Entry 4Z41 (X-ray diffraction, 1.89 A resolution); this record covers chain A.

== Chain A ==
Molecule: Lysozyme C
Organism: Gallus gallus
Notes: EC 3.2.1.17
UniProt: P00698 (LYSC_CHICK); residues 1-129 here correspond to UniProt positions 19-147 (UniProt number = residue number + 18)
Chain sequence (129 residues; numbered 1 to 129; the number before each row is that of its first residue):
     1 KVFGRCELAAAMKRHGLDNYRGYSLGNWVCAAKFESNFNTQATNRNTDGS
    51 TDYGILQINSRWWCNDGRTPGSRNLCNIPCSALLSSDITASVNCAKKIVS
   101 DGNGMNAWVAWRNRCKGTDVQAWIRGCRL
Disulfides: Cys6-Cys127, Cys30-Cys115, Cys64-Cys80, Cys76-Cys94
Metal / ion sites: Pt ion near His15 (its only coordinating residue here)
Residues lining bound ligands: 4KV (3-[2-chloranyl-2-[dimethyl(oxidanyl)-{4}-sulfanyl]-4-ethylsulfanyl-1-oxa-3{3}-thia-2{4}-platinacyclohexa-3,5-dien-6-yl]phenol): Arg14, His15, Thr89, Val92, Asn93, Lys96
UniProt features mapped onto this chain:
  - active site: Glu35, Asp52
  - binding site (substrate): Asp101

== In short ==
Chain A binds compound 4KV. From UniProt: active-site residues Glu35 and Asp52 and substrate-binding residue
Asp101.
Chain A is Lysozyme C (Gallus gallus); the structure, X-ray structure of the adduct formed in the reaction
between lysozyme and a platinum(II) Compound with ..., was determined by X-ray diffraction (same publication
as 4Z3M).
